8QPQ - chains TC and TA of the 15 polymer chains in the assembly; structure by electron microscopy, 2.70 A resolution.

Chain TC (and TA):
Molecule: Prokaryotic polysaccharide deacetylase
Organism: Haloferax tailed virus 1
Notes: chain TA of this document is another copy of the same molecule, construct and numbering; everything in this record applies to it too
UniProt: A0A410N6W3 (A0A410N6W3_9CAUD); numbering as in UniProt (aligned over 1-413)
Sequence (413 residues; numbered 1 to 413; the number before each row is that of its first residue):
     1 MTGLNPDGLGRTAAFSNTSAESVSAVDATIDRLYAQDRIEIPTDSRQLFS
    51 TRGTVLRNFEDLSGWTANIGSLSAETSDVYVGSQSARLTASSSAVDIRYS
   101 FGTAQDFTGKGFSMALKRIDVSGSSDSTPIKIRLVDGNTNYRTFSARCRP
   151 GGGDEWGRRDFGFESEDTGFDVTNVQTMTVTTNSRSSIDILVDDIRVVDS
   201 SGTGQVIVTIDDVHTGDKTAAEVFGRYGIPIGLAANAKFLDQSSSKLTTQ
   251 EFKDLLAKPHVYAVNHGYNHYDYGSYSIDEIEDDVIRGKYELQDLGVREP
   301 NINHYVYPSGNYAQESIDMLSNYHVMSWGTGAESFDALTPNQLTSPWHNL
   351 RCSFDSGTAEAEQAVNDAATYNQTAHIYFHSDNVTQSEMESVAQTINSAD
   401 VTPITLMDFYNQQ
Not modelled in the structure: 1
Metal / ion sites: Mg2+: Glu60, Val81, Gln84, Asp193; Zn2+: Asp212, His266, His270

Chain TC / chain TA interface:
Contacting residue pairs - 110 pairs, chain TC then chain TA:
  Thr2(TC) - Glu21(TA)  hydrogen bond (backbone-side chain)
  Pro6(TC) - Asn17(TA)
  Pro6(TC) - Thr18(TA)
  Pro6(TC) - Ser19(TA)
  Asp7(TC) - Asn17(TA)  hydrogen bond (backbone-side chain)
  Leu9(TC) - Ser16(TA)  hydrogen bond (backbone-side chain)
  Gly10(TC) - Thr2(TA)
  Gly10(TC) - Ser16(TA)
  Arg11(TC) - Ala13(TA)
  Arg11(TC) - Ala14(TA)
  Arg11(TC) - Phe15(TA)
  Arg11(TC) - Ser16(TA)  hydrogen bond (backbone-backbone)
  Thr12(TC) - Asn17(TA)
  Ala13(TC) - Phe15(TA)  hydrophobic
  Ala13(TC) - Asn17(TA)  hydrogen bond (backbone-backbone)
  Ala13(TC) - Thr18(TA)
  Ala13(TC) - Ser19(TA)  hydrogen bond (backbone-backbone)
  Ala14(TC) - Ser19(TA)
  Phe15(TC) - Phe15(TA)  hydrophobic
  Phe15(TC) - Ser19(TA)  hydrogen bond (backbone-backbone)
  Phe15(TC) - Ala20(TA)
  Phe15(TC) - Glu21(TA)  hydrogen bond (backbone-backbone)
  Ser16(TC) - Ala20(TA)
  Ser16(TC) - Glu21(TA)  hydrogen bond (backbone-backbone)
  Ser16(TC) - Ser22(TA)  hydrogen bond (backbone-backbone)
  Asn17(TC) - Ser22(TA)
  Thr18(TC) - Ser22(TA)  hydrogen bond (backbone-backbone)
  Thr18(TC) - Val23(TA)
  Thr18(TC) - Ser24(TA)  hydrogen bond (backbone-backbone)
  Ser19(TC) - Ser24(TA)
  Ala20(TC) - Ser24(TA)  hydrogen bond (backbone-backbone)
  Ala20(TC) - Ala25(TA)
  Ala20(TC) - Val26(TA)  hydrogen bond (backbone-backbone)
  Glu21(TC) - Val26(TA)  hydrogen bond (backbone-backbone)
  Glu21(TC) - Asp27(TA)  hydrogen bond (backbone-backbone)
  Ser22(TC) - Asp27(TA)
  Val23(TC) - Ala25(TA)  hydrophobic
  Val23(TC) - Asp27(TA)  hydrogen bond (backbone-backbone)
  Val23(TC) - Ala28(TA)
  Val23(TC) - Thr29(TA)  hydrogen bond (backbone-backbone)
  Ser24(TC) - Thr29(TA)
  Ala25(TC) - Thr29(TA)  hydrogen bond (backbone-backbone)
  Ala25(TC) - Ile30(TA)
  Ala25(TC) - Asp31(TA)  hydrogen bond (backbone-backbone)
  Val26(TC) - Ile30(TA)
  Val26(TC) - Asp31(TA)  hydrogen bond (backbone-backbone)
  Val26(TC) - Arg32(TA)  hydrogen bond (backbone-backbone)
  Asp27(TC) - Arg32(TA)  salt bridge
  Asp27(TC) - Tyr34(TA)  hydrogen bond
  Ala28(TC) - Ile30(TA)  hydrophobic
  Ala28(TC) - Arg32(TA)  hydrogen bond (backbone-backbone)
  Ala28(TC) - Leu33(TA)
  Ala28(TC) - Tyr34(TA)  hydrogen bond (backbone-backbone)
  Thr29(TC) - Tyr34(TA)
  Ile30(TC) - Leu33(TA)  hydrophobic
  Ile30(TC) - Tyr34(TA)  hydrogen bond (backbone-backbone)
  Ile30(TC) - Ala35(TA)
  Asp31(TC) - Asp37(TA)
  Arg32(TC) - Asp37(TA)
  Arg32(TC) - Ile39(TA)
  Arg32(TC) - Tyr290(TA)
  Leu33(TC) - Asp37(TA)  hydrogen bond (backbone-backbone)
  Leu33(TC) - Arg38(TA)
  Leu33(TC) - Ile39(TA)  hydrogen bond (backbone-backbone)
  Leu33(TC) - Glu40(TA)  hydrogen bond (backbone-backbone)
  Tyr34(TC) - Ile39(TA)  hydrophobic
  Tyr34(TC) - Glu40(TA)
  Tyr34(TC) - Ile286(TA)
  Ala35(TC) - Glu40(TA)
  Gln36(TC) - Glu40(TA)
  Gln36(TC) - Ile41(TA)
  Gln36(TC) - Pro42(TA)
  Gln36(TC) - Asn322(TA)  hydrogen bond
  Arg38(TC) - Arg38(TA)
  Glu222(TC) - Gly82(TA)
  Glu222(TC) - Ser83(TA)  hydrogen bond
  Gly225(TC) - Val81(TA)
  Gly225(TC) - Gly82(TA)  hydrogen bond (backbone-backbone)
  Arg226(TC) - Asn58(TA)  hydrogen bond (backbone-side chain)
  Arg226(TC) - Glu60(TA)
  Arg226(TC) - Gly82(TA)
  Arg226(TC) - Ser83(TA)  hydrogen bond
  Tyr227(TC) - Val55(TA)
  Tyr227(TC) - Asn58(TA)
  Gly228(TC) - Val55(TA)
  Gly228(TC) - Arg196(TA)  hydrogen bond (backbone-side chain)
  Pro230(TC) - Thr51(TA)
  Leu256(TC) - Gln47(TA)  hydrogen bond (backbone-side chain)
  Ala257(TC) - Gln47(TA)
  Lys258(TC) - Gln47(TA)  hydrogen bond (backbone-side chain)
  Pro259(TC) - Gln47(TA)
  Pro259(TC) - Ser50(TA)
  Pro259(TC) - Thr51(TA)
  Pro259(TC) - Tyr80(TA)
  Pro259(TC) - Val81(TA)  hydrophobic
  His260(TC) - Thr51(TA)
  Arg298(TC) - Ile41(TA)  hydrogen bond (side chain-backbone)
  Arg298(TC) - Pro42(TA)
  Arg298(TC) - Thr43(TA)  hydrogen bond (side chain-backbone)
  Arg298(TC) - Asp44(TA)  salt bridge
  Arg298(TC) - Ser321(TA)  hydrogen bond (side chain-backbone)
  Arg298(TC) - Asn322(TA)
  Glu299(TC) - Pro42(TA)  hydrogen bond (backbone-backbone)
  Glu299(TC) - Thr43(TA)
  Pro300(TC) - Leu48(TA)  hydrophobic
  Asn301(TC) - Leu48(TA)
  Thr402(TC) - Gly53(TA)
  Pro403(TC) - Thr51(TA)
  Pro403(TC) - Gly53(TA)
  Asp408(TC) - Arg52(TA)  salt bridge
Other interface residues (no listed pair), chain TC (55 interface residues in all): Gly8, Val261, Val401, Thr405, Met407
Other interface residues (no listed pair), chain TA (55 interface residues in all): Asn5, Arg11, Thr12, Thr54, Asp294

Overview:
Chain TC and chain TA each contribute 55 residues to their interface, with 41 hydrogen bonds and 3 salt
bridges. Polar pairs include Asp27(TC)-Arg32(TA), Arg298(TC)-Asp44(TA) and Asp408(TC)-Arg52(TA). Glu60(TC),
Val81(TC), Gln84(TC) and Asp193(TC) form the Mg2+ site.
Chain TC and chain TA are both Prokaryotic polysaccharide deacetylase (Haloferax tailed virus 1); the
structure, C1 turret to capsid interface of full Haloferax tailed virus 1 adjacent to the portal-capsid
interface, was determined by electron microscopy together with 8QPG, 8QQN, 8QSI, 8QSY, 9FKB, 9H4P, 9H5B and
9H7V from the same study.
